3GPT - chains H and Z of the 28 polymer chains in the assembly; structure by X-ray diffraction, 2.41 A resolution.

[Chain H]
Name: Proteasome component PUP1
Source organism: Saccharomyces cerevisiae
Notes: EC 3.4.25.1; fragment: sequence database residues 30-251
Reference sequence: P25043 (PSB7_YEAST); the construct lacks a stretch of the UniProt sequence and is renumbered around it, so the offset changes along the chain: 1-91 = UniProt 30-120; 93-105 = UniProt 121-133; 106-187 = UniProt 135-216; 189-223 = UniProt 217-251
Amino-acid sequence (222 residues; each row starts with the number of its first residue; note: 2 numbers in that range are skipped by the numbering (no residue carries them; nothing is unmodelled there)):
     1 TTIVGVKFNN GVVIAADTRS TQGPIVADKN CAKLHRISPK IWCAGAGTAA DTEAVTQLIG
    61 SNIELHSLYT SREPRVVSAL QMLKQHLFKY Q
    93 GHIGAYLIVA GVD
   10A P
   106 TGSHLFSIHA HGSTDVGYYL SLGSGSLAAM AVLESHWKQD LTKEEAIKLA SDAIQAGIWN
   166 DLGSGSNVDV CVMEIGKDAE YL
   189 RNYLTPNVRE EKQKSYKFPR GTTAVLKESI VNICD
Covalently attached groups: compound GPT linked to Thr1
Small-molecule neighbours: GPT ((2R,3S,4R)-2-[(S)-(1S)-cyclohex-2-en-1-yl(hydroxy)methyl]-4-(2-fluoroethyl)-3-hydroxy-3-methyl-5-oxopyrrolidine-2-carbaldehyde): Arg19, Ser20, Thr21, Cys31, Lys33, Gly45, Ala46, Gly47, Ala49, Thr52, Ser129, Gly168
UniProt features mapped onto this chain:
  - active site: Thr1 (Nucleophile)

[Chain Z]
Name: Proteasome component C5
Source organism: Saccharomyces cerevisiae
Notes: EC 3.4.25.1; fragment: sequence database residues 20-241
Reference sequence: P23724 (PSB1_YEAST); the construct lacks a stretch of the UniProt sequence and is renumbered around it, so the offset changes along the chain: -9 to -1 = UniProt 20-28; 1-70 = UniProt 29-98; 71-106 = UniProt 100-135; 107-144 = UniProt 138-175; 2 more segments
Amino-acid sequence (222 residues; row label = number of the first residue in the row; note: 2 numbers in that range are skipped by the numbering (no residue carries them; nothing is unmodelled there); a row labelled like 10A-10B holds insertion residues (10A, then the next letters in order); numbers below 1 keep their minus sign (Gln-9 is residue -9)):
    -9 QFNPYGDNG
     1 GTILGIAGED FAVLAGDTRN ITDYSINSRY EPKVFDCGDN IVMSANGFAA DGDALVKRFK
    61 NSVKWYHFDH
   70A N
    71 DKKLSINSAA RNIQHLLYGK RFFPYYVHTI IAGLDE
10A-10B DG
   107 KGAVYSFDPV GSYEREQCRA GGAAASLIMP FLDNQVNF
14A-14F KNQYEP
14H-14I GT
    1I N
14J-14K GK
14M-14Q VKKPL
   14W K
   145 YLSVEEVIKL VRDSFTSATE RHIQVGDGLE ILIVTK
   182 DGVRKEFYEL KRD

[How chain H and chain Z interact]
Residue-residue contacts (58):
  Arg19(H) - Ile167(Z)
  Arg19(H) - Asp194(Z)  salt bridge
  Pro24(H) - Arg165(Z)
  Pro24(H) - His166(Z)
  Pro24(H) - Ile167(Z)  hydrogen bond (backbone-backbone)
  Ile25(H) - Arg165(Z)
  Val26(H) - Glu164(Z)
  Val26(H) - Arg165(Z)  hydrogen bond (backbone-backbone)
  Val26(H) - Ile167(Z)  hydrophobic
  Ala27(H) - Arg165(Z)  hydrogen bond (backbone-side chain)
  Lys29(H) - Glu164(Z)  salt bridge
  Lys29(H) - Arg165(Z)
  Ile163(H) - Asp194(Z)
  Trp164(H) - Ile26(Z)
  Trp164(H) - Arg29(Z)  hydrogen bond (backbone-side chain)
  Trp164(H) - Arg193(Z)
  Trp164(H) - Asp194(Z)
  Asn165(H) - Tyr24(Z)
  Asp166(H) - Tyr24(Z)
  Asp166(H) - Asp194(Z)
  Leu167(H) - Arg19(Z)
  Leu167(H) - Ile21(Z)  hydrophobic
  Leu167(H) - Asp23(Z)
  Leu167(H) - Tyr24(Z)  hydrogen bond (backbone-backbone)
  Leu167(H) - Ile26(Z)  hydrophobic
  Leu167(H) - Ile167(Z)
  Gly168(H) - Tyr24(Z)
  Ser169(H) - Asp194(Z)
  Gly170(H) - Asp194(Z)
  Ser171(H) - Asp194(Z)  hydrogen bond (backbone-side chain)
  Asn195(H) - Lys192(Z)  hydrogen bond (backbone-side chain)
  Asn195(H) - Asp194(Z)
  Arg197(H) - Thr160(Z)  hydrogen bond
  Arg197(H) - Ser161(Z)  hydrogen bond
  Arg197(H) - Glu164(Z)
  Glu198(H) - Arg156(Z)  salt bridge
  Glu198(H) - Glu190(Z)
  Lys200(H) - Asp157(Z)
  Gln201(H) - Lys153(Z)
  Gln201(H) - Arg156(Z)  hydrogen bond
  Gln201(H) - Asp157(Z)  hydrogen bond (backbone-side chain)
  Lys202(H) - Gln141(Z)
  Lys202(H) - Glu150(Z)
  Lys202(H) - Asp157(Z)  hydrogen bond (backbone-side chain)
  Tyr204(H) - Phe137(Z)
  Tyr204(H) - Gln141(Z)
  Tyr204(H) - Leu154(Z)
  Tyr204(H) - Asp157(Z)  hydrogen bond
  Phe206(H) - Gln14C(Z)
  Phe206(H) - Asn140(Z)
  Phe206(H) - Gln141(Z)
  Arg208(H) - Pro14F(Z)
  Gly209(H) - Pro14F(Z)
  Thr210(H) - Asn14B(Z)
  Thr210(H) - Gln14C(Z)
  Thr210(H) - Tyr14D(Z)  hydrogen bond (backbone-backbone)
  Ala212(H) - Gly14J(Z)
  Val213(H) - Asn1I(Z)
Other interface residues (no listed pair), chain H (32 interface residues in all): Thr21, Gly23, Asp28, Pro207
Other interface residues (no listed pair), chain Z (32 interface residues in all): Glu14E, Ser25

[Overview]
Chain H and chain Z each contribute 32 residues to their interface, with 14 hydrogen bonds and 3 salt bridges.
Polar pairs include Arg19(H)-Asp194(Z), Lys29(H)-Glu164(Z) and Glu198(H)-Arg156(Z). Compound GPT is covalently
linked to Thr1(H). UniProt lists active-site residue Thr1(H) on chain H.
Here chain H is Proteasome component PUP1 and chain Z is Proteasome component C5, both from Saccharomyces
cerevisiae. Entry 3GPT (Crystal structure of the yeast 20S proteasome in complex with Salinosporamide
derivatives: slow substrate ligand) was determined by X-ray diffraction, deposited together with 3GPW and
3HYE.
